Entry 8G04 (electron microscopy, 3.40 A resolution); this record covers chains A and C of the 3 polymer chains in the assembly.

== Chain A ==
Protein: Thrombopoietin
Organism: Homo sapiens
UniProt: P40225 (TPO_HUMAN); numbering as in UniProt (aligned over 22-184)
Chain sequence (171 residues; row label = number of the first residue in the row):
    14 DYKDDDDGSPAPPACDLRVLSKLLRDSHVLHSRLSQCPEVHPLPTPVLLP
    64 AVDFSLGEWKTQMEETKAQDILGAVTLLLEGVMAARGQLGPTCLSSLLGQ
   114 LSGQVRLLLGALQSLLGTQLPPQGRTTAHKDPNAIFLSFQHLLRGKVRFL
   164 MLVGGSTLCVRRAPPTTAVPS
Unresolved in the structure: 14-22, 174-184
Sequence notes: expression tag (14-21)
Curated features (UniProtKB/Swiss-Prot):
  - glycosylation: Ser22 (O-linked (GalNAc...) serine), Thr58 (O-linked (GalNAc...) threonine), Thr131 (O-linked (GalNAc...) threonine), Thr179 (O-linked (GalNAc...) threonine), Thr180 (O-linked (GalNAc...) threonine), Ser184 (O-linked (GalNAc...) serine)
Disulfides: Cys28-Cys172, Cys50-Cys106
From the paper describing this entry:
  - mutagenesis - K35A, K35Q, R119E: decreased growth
  - mutagenesis - K35E: abolished growth
  - mutagenesis - R119H: increased signaling
  - mutagenesis - K35E: abolished signaling
  - mutagenesis - K35A, K35Q, R119E: decreased signaling
  - mutagenesis - R38A, R38E, R38H, R38Q, R99A, R99E, R99H, R99Q, R99W: unchanged growth

== Chain C ==
Protein: Thrombopoietin receptor
Organism: Homo sapiens
UniProt: P40238 (TPOR_HUMAN); numbering as in UniProt (aligned over 26-635)
Chain sequence (636 residues; each row starts with the number of its first residue):
    26 EDVSLLASDSEPLKCFSRTFEDLTCFWDEEEAAPSGTYQLLYAYPREKPR
    76 ACPLSSQSMPHFGTRYVCQFPDQEEVRLFFPLHLWVKNVFLNQTRTQRVL
   126 FVDSVGLPAPPSIIKAMGGSQPGELQISWEEPAPEISDFLRYELRYGPRD
   176 PKNSTGPTVIQLIATETCCPALQRPHSASALDQSPCAQPTMPWQDGPKQT
   226 SPSREASALTAEGGSCLISGLQPGNSYWLQLRSEPDGISLGGSWGSWSLP
   276 VTVDLPGDAVALGLQCFTLDLKNVTCQWQQQDHASSQGFFYHSRARCCPR
   326 DRYPIWENCEEEEKTNPGLQTPQFSRCHFKSRNDSIIHILVEVTTAPGTV
   376 HSYLGSPFWIHQAVRLPTPNLHWREISSGHLELEWQHPSSWAAQETCYQL
   426 RYTGEGHQDWKVLEPPLGARGGTLELRPRSRYRLQLRARLNGPTYQGPWS
   476 SWSDPTRVETATETAWISLVTALHLVLGLSAVLGLLLLRWQFPAHYRRLR
   526 HALWPSLPDLHRVLGQYLRDTAALSPPKATVSDTCEEVEPSLLEILPKSS
   576 ERTPLPLCSSQAQMDYRRLQPSCLGTMPLSVCPPMAESGSCCTTHIANHS
   626 YLPLSYWQQPAAAGAAEDQVDPRLIDGKHHHHHHHH
Unresolved in the structure: 199-236, 339-347, 401-404, 429-434, 451-455, 483-661
Sequence notes: expression tag (636-661)
Modified positions: Glu26 (pyroglutamic acid; PCA)
Curated features (UniProtKB/Swiss-Prot):
  - motif: Trp474 to Ser478 (WSXWS motif), Leu528 to His536 (Box 1 motif)
  - modified residue (Phosphotyrosine): Tyr591, Tyr626, Tyr631
  - glycosylation (N-linked (GlcNAc...) asparagine): Asn117, Asn178, Asn298, Asn358
  - cross-link (Glycyl lysine isopeptide (Lys-Gly)): Lys553 (interchain with G-Cter in ubiquitin), Lys573 (interchain with G-Cter in ubiquitin)
Disulfides: Cys40-Cys50, Cys77-Cys93, Cys193-Cys323, Cys194-Cys241, Cys291-Cys301, Cys334-Cys352
Covalently attached groups: N-acetylglucosamine (NAG) linked to Asn117, Asn298, Asn358; alpha-D-mannopyranose (MAN) linked to Trp269, Trp272, Trp474
From the paper describing this entry:
  - disease-associated variants - F104S: decreased binding to Thrombopoietin (chain A) (citing earlier work)
  - disease-associated variants - R102P: decreased expression (citing earlier work)
  - disease-associated variants - W154R, R257L: decreased stability (proposed by the authors, not directly observed)
  - post-translational modification sites: Asn117

== Interface between chain A and chain C ==
Pairs across the interface (19; chain A residue first):
  Pro26(A) - Phe104(C)  hydrophobic
  Pro26(A) - Ser264(C)
  Asp29(A) - Ile263(C)
  Asp29(A) - Ser264(C)
  Arg31(A) - Asp163(C)  hydrogen bond (side chain-backbone)
  Arg31(A) - Phe164(C)
  Arg31(A) - Ile263(C)
  Val32(A) - Ser264(C)
  Lys35(A) - Glu160(C)  hydrogen bond (side chain-backbone)
  Arg38(A) - Asp163(C)  salt bridge
  Arg99(A) - Glu99(C)  salt bridge
  Arg119(A) - Glu99(C)  salt bridge
  Arg119(A) - Arg102(C)
  Arg119(A) - Phe105(C)
  Leu120(A) - Leu103(C)  hydrophobic
  Leu120(A) - Phe104(C)  hydrophobic
  Gly123(A) - Phe104(C)
  Gly123(A) - Phe105(C)
  Ala124(A) - Phe104(C)  hydrophobic
Other interface residues (no listed pair), chain A (13 interface residues in all): Ala24, Gln126
Other interface residues (no listed pair), chain C (12 interface residues in all): Ile161, Asp261
From the paper, about this interface:
  - pairs named by the authors: Lys35(A)-Glu160(C) (hydrogen bond), Arg119(A)-Arg102(C), Arg119(A)-Glu99(C) (salt bridge)
  - interface residues, chain A: Arg38(A)
  - hot spots on chain A (mutagenesis) - K35A, K35Q: decreased binding to Thrombopoietin receptor (chain C)
  - interface residues, chain C: Arg102(C), Phe104(C)

== Overview ==
13 residues of chain A and 12 residues of chain C are in contact, with 2 hydrogen bonds and 3 salt bridges.
Among the polar pairs are Arg38(A)-Asp163(C), Arg99(A)-Glu99(C) and Arg119(A)-Glu99(C). The paper describes a
hydrogen bond between Lys35(A) and Glu160(C); a contact between Arg119(A) and Arg102(C); a salt bridge between
Arg119(A) and Glu99(C). The paper reports that K35A, K35Q and R119E of chain A reduce growth; interface
residues Arg38(A) and Arg102(C) among others; 18 substitutions were tested in all.
Here chain A is Thrombopoietin and chain C is Thrombopoietin receptor, both from Homo sapiens. Entry 8G04
(Structure of signaling thrombopoietin-MPL receptor complex) was determined by electron microscopy.
